PDB entry 3ZZJ | X-ray diffraction, 2.50 A resolution | chain A

# Chain A
Molecule: Aspartate aminotransferase
Source organism: Escherichia coli
Notes: EC 2.6.1.1
UniProtKB: P00509 (AAT_ECOLI); numbering as in UniProt (aligned over 1-396)
Amino-acid sequence (396 residues; each row starts with the number of its first residue):
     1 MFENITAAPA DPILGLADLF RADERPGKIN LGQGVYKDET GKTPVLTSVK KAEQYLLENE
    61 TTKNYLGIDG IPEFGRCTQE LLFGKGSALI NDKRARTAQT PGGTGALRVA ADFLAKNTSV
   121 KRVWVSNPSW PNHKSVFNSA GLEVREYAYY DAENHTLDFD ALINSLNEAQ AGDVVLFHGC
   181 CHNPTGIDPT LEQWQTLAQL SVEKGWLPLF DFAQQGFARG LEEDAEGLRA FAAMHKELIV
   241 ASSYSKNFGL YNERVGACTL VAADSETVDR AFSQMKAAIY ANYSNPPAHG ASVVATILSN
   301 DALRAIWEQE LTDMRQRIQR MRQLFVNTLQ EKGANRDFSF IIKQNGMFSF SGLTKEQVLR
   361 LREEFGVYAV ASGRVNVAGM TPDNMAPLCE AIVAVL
Differences from the reference sequence: engineered mutation Gln33 (Ile in P00509), Gln214 (Tyr in P00509), Tyr280 (Arg in P00509)
Swiss-Prot annotation at these positions:
  - binding site (L-aspartate): Gly34, Trp130, Asn183, Arg374
  - modified residue: Lys246 (N6-(pyridoxal phosphate)lysine)
  - mutagenesis: Tyr65 (Y65F/S: Slight changes in activity), His133 (H133A: Slight increase in maximum velocity of the overall transamination reaction between aspartate and 2-oxoglutarate ...), Arg374 (R374A: Reduces first-order rate constant about 10000-fold; R374F/Y: Second-order rate constants are reduced by >5 orders of magnitude)
Covalently attached groups: pyridoxal phosphate (PLP) linked to Lys246
Residues lining bound ligands: pyridoxal phosphate (PLP): Tyr65, Gly102, Gly103, Thr104, Trp130, His133, His178, Asn183, Asp211, Ala213, Ser243, Ser245, Arg254, Phe348

# In short
Pyridoxal phosphate is covalently linked to Lys246. UniProt lists 4 L-aspartate-binding residues and 3
mutagenesis sites.
Chain A is Aspartate aminotransferase (Escherichia coli); the structure, Structure of an engineered aspartate
aminotransferase, was determined by X-ray diffraction together with 3ZZK and 4A00 from the same study.
